PDB entry 2XG8 | X-ray diffraction, 3.20 A resolution | chains A and C of the 6 polymer chains in the assembly

== Chain A (and C) ==
Protein: Nitrogen regulatory protein P-II
Organism: Synechococcus elongatus
Notes: chain C of this document is another copy of the same molecule, construct and numbering; everything in this record applies to it too
UniProtKB: P0A3F4 (GLNB_SYNE7); residue numbers follow UniProt; this construct covers 1-112
Chain sequence (112 residues; each row starts with the number of its first residue):
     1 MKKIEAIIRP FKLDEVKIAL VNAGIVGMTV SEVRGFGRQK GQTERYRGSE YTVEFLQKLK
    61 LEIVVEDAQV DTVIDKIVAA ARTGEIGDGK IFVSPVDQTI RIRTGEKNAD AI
Disordered / not traced: 40-43, 111-112 (chain C: fully traced)
UniProt features mapped onto this chain:
  - modified residue: S49 (Phosphoserine), Y51 (O-UMP-tyrosine)
Reported in the primary citation:
  - post-translational modification sites: S49 (citing earlier work)
  - mutagenesis - S49D, S49E: unchanged binding to PIPX (citing earlier work)

== Chain A / chain C interface ==
Contacting residue pairs - 49 pairs, chain A then chain C:
  K2(A) with D97(C), salt bridge
  E5(A) with K3(C), salt bridge; E62(C)
  I7(A) with I102(C)
  I8(A) with I102(C), hydrophobic
  V33(A) with T29(C); V30(C); S31(C)
  R34(A) with T29(C), hydrogen bond (backbone-side chain); V30(C), hydrogen bond (backbone-backbone)
  G35(A) with M28(C)
  F36(A) with K17(C); V21(C), hydrophobic; V26(C); M28(C), hydrogen bond (backbone-backbone)
  E54(A) with K17(C), salt bridge
  F55(A) with L13(C), hydrophobic; V30(C), hydrophobic
  K60(A) with E62(C), salt bridge
  I74(A) with I100(C), hydrophobic
  V78(A) with I102(C)
  A81(A) with I102(C)
  R82(A) with I102(C), hydrogen bond (side chain-backbone); R103(C), hydrogen bond (side chain-backbone); T104(C), hydrogen bond (side chain-backbone); G105(C)
  G84(A) with R103(C)
  E85(A) with R103(C)
  I86(A) with R103(C)
  D88(A) with I102(C); R103(C)
  G89(A) with R101(C); I102(C), hydrogen bond (backbone-backbone)
  K90(A) with G27(C), hydrogen bond (side chain-backbone); M28(C); I100(C); I102(C)
  I91(A) with Q98(C); T99(C); I100(C), hydrogen bond (backbone-backbone); I102(C), hydrophobic
  F92(A) with V64(C), hydrophobic; Q98(C); T99(C)
  V93(A) with V96(C); D97(C), hydrogen bond (backbone-backbone); Q98(C), hydrogen bond (backbone-backbone)
  S94(A) with P95(C)
  P95(A) with P95(C), hydrophobic
Also at the interface, not in a pair above, chain A (28 interface residues in all): E32, V70

== Overview ==
Chain A and chain C form an interface of 28 and 23 residues respectively, with 11 hydrogen bonds and 4 salt
bridges. Among the polar pairs are K2(A)-D97(C), E5(A)-K3(C) and E54(A)-K17(C). The paper reports that S49D
and S49E of chain A leave binding to PIPX unchanged; a modification site at S49(A).
Both chains are Nitrogen regulatory protein P-II (Synechococcus elongatus). Entry 2XG8 (Structural basis of
gene regulation by protein PII: The crystal complex of PII and PipX from ...) was determined by X-ray
diffraction, deposited together with 2XGX, 2XHK, 2XKO and 2XKP.
